PDB entry 7VUK | X-ray diffraction, 3.38 A resolution | chain A

[Chain A]
Protein: Endonuclease MutS2
From: Thermus thermophilus (strain ATCC 27634 / DSM 579 / HB8)
Notes: EC 3.1.-.-
UniProtKB: Q5SHT5 (MUTS2_THET8); residue numbers follow UniProt; this construct covers 1-488
Amino-acid sequence (488 residues; each row starts with the number of its first residue):
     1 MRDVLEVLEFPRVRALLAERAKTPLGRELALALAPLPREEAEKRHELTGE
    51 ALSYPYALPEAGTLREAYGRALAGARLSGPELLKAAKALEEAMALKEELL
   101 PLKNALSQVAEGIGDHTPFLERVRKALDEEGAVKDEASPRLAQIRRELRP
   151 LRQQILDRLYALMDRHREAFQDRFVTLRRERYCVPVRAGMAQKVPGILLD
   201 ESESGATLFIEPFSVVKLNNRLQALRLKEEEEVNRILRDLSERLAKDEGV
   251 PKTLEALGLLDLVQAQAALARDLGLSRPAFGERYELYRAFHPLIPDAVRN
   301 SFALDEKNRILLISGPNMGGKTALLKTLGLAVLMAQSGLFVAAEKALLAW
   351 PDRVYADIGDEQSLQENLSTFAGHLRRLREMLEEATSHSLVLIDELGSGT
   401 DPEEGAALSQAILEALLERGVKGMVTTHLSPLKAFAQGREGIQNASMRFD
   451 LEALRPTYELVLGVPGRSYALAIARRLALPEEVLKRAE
Unresolved in the structure: 157-216, 361-363, 451-452, 466-467
Bound ions: Mg2+: Thr322 (together with ADP)
Ligand contacts: ADP (adenosine-5'-diphosphate): Ile294, Asp296, Ala297, Val298, Pro316, Asn317, Met318, Gly319, Gly320, Lys321, Thr322, Ala323, Glu395, Tyr458
UniProt features mapped onto this chain:
  - binding site (ATP): Gly315 to Thr322

[Overview]
Chain A binds ADP. From UniProt: 8 ATP-binding residues.
Chain A is Endonuclease MutS2 (Thermus thermophilus (strain ATCC 27634 / DSM 579 / HB8)); the structure,
Crystal Structure of the core region of Thermus thermophilus MutS2 complexed with ADP, was determined by X-ray
diffraction, deposited together with 7VUF.
